4OVG - chains A and B; structure by X-ray diffraction, 1.90 A resolution.

Chain A (and B):
Molecule: DNA polymerase III subunit beta
From: Escherichia coli
Notes: EC 2.7.7.7; chain B of this document is another copy of the same molecule, construct and numbering; everything in this record applies to it too
Reference sequence: U6NCW5 (U6NCW5_ECOLI); numbering as in UniProt (aligned over 1-366)
Sequence (366 residues; row label = number of the first residue in the row):
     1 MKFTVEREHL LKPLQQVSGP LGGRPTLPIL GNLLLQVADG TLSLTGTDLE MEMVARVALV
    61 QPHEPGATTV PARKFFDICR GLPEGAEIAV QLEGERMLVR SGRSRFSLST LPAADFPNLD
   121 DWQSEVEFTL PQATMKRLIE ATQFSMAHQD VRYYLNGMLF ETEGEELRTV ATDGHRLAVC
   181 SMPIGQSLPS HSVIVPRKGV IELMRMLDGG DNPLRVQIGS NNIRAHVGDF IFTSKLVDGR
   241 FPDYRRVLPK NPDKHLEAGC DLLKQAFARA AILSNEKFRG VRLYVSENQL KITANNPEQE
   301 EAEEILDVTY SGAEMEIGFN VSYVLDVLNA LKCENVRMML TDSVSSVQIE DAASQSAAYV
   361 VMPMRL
Unresolved in the structure: 23-27 (chain B: fully traced)
Ion coordination: Ca2+ site 1 near Thr110 (its only coordinating residue here); Ca2+ site 2 near Ser181 (its only coordinating residue here); Ca2+ site 3 near Glu334 (its only coordinating residue here)
Residues lining bound ligands: 2VF ((2R)-9-(2-amino-2-oxoethyl)-6-chloro-2,3,4,9-tetrahydro-1H-carbazole-2-carboxylic acid): Arg152, Tyr154, Leu155, Thr172, Gly174, His175, Arg176, Leu177, Pro242, Val247, Val360, Met362

How chain A and chain B interact:
Contacting residue pairs - 69 pairs, chain A then chain B:
  Pro71(A) - Glu300(B)
  Lys74(A) - Leu273(B)
  Lys74(A) - Asn296(B)
  Lys74(A) - Glu300(B)  salt bridge
  Asp77(A) - Ile272(B)
  Ile78(A) - Ile272(B)
  Gly81(A) - Arg269(B)  hydrogen bond (backbone-side chain)
  Leu82(A) - Arg269(B)
  Arg96(A) - Glu298(B)  hydrogen bond (side chain-backbone)
  Arg96(A) - Gln299(B)  hydrogen bond (side chain-backbone)
  Arg96(A) - Glu300(B)
  Arg103(A) - Gln289(B)
  Arg103(A) - Glu303(B)
  Arg103(A) - Glu304(B)
  Arg103(A) - Ile305(B)  hydrogen bond (backbone-backbone)
  Arg103(A) - Leu306(B)
  Arg103(A) - Asp307(B)  salt bridge
  Ser104(A) - Arg269(B)
  Ser104(A) - Glu303(B)
  Ser104(A) - Glu304(B)  hydrogen bond
  Arg105(A) - Glu301(B)
  Arg105(A) - Ala302(B)
  Arg105(A) - Glu303(B)  hydrogen bond (backbone-backbone)
  Phe106(A) - Arg269(B)
  Phe106(A) - Glu301(B)
  Phe106(A) - Ala302(B)  hydrophobic
  Phe106(A) - Glu304(B)
  Ser107(A) - Leu273(B)
  Ser107(A) - Glu300(B)
  Ser107(A) - Glu301(B)  hydrogen bond (backbone-backbone)
  Leu108(A) - Leu273(B)  hydrophobic
  Leu108(A) - Glu300(B)
  Ser109(A) - Glu300(B)  hydrogen bond
  Gln265(A) - Gly81(B)
  Arg269(A) - Gly81(B)  hydrogen bond (side chain-backbone)
  Arg269(A) - Leu82(B)
  Arg269(A) - Ser104(B)
  Arg269(A) - Phe106(B)
  Ile272(A) - Lys74(B)
  Ile272(A) - Asp77(B)
  Ile272(A) - Ile78(B)
  Leu273(A) - Lys74(B)
  Leu273(A) - Phe106(B)  hydrophobic
  Leu273(A) - Ser107(B)
  Leu273(A) - Leu108(B)  hydrophobic
  Asn296(A) - Lys74(B)
  Glu298(A) - Lys74(B)  salt bridge
  Glu298(A) - Arg96(B)  hydrogen bond (backbone-side chain)
  Gln299(A) - Arg96(B)
  Glu300(A) - Pro71(B)
  Glu300(A) - Lys74(B)  salt bridge
  Glu300(A) - Arg96(B)
  Glu300(A) - Ser107(B)
  Glu300(A) - Leu108(B)
  Glu300(A) - Ser109(B)  hydrogen bond (side chain-backbone)
  Glu301(A) - Arg105(B)
  Glu301(A) - Phe106(B)
  Glu301(A) - Ser107(B)  hydrogen bond (backbone-backbone)
  Ala302(A) - Arg105(B)
  Ala302(A) - Phe106(B)  hydrophobic
  Glu303(A) - Arg103(B)
  Glu303(A) - Ser104(B)
  Glu303(A) - Arg105(B)  salt bridge
  Glu304(A) - Arg103(B)
  Glu304(A) - Ser104(B)  hydrogen bond
  Glu304(A) - Phe106(B)
  Ile305(A) - Arg103(B)  hydrogen bond (backbone-backbone)
  Leu306(A) - Arg103(B)
  Asp307(A) - Arg103(B)  salt bridge
Interface residues without a listed pair, chain A (30 interface residues in all): Pro83
Interface residues without a listed pair, chain B (30 interface residues in all): Pro83

Overview:
Chain A and chain B each contribute 30 residues to their interface; the contacts include 14 hydrogen bonds and
6 salt bridges. Polar pairs include Lys74(A)-Glu300(B), Arg103(A)-Asp307(B) and Glu298(A)-Lys74(B). Ligands of
chain A: compound 2VF.
Both chains are DNA polymerase III subunit beta (Escherichia coli). Entry 4OVG (E. coli sliding clamp in
complex with (R)-9-(2-amino-2-oxoethyl)-6-chloro-2,3,4,9-tetrahydro-1H-carbazole-2-carboxylic acid) was
determined by X-ray diffraction, deposited together with 4OVF, 4OVH, 4PNU, 4PNV and 4PNW.
